PDB entry 3L75 | X-ray diffraction, 2.79 A resolution | chains A and E of the 20 polymer chains in the assembly

[Chain A]
Protein: Mitochondrial ubiquinol-cytochrome-C reductase complex core protein I
Source organism: Gallus gallus
Notes: EC 1.10.2.2
UniProt: D0VX31 (D0VX31_CHICK); numbering as in UniProt (aligned over 1-446)
Amino-acid sequence (446 residues; each row starts with the number of its first residue):
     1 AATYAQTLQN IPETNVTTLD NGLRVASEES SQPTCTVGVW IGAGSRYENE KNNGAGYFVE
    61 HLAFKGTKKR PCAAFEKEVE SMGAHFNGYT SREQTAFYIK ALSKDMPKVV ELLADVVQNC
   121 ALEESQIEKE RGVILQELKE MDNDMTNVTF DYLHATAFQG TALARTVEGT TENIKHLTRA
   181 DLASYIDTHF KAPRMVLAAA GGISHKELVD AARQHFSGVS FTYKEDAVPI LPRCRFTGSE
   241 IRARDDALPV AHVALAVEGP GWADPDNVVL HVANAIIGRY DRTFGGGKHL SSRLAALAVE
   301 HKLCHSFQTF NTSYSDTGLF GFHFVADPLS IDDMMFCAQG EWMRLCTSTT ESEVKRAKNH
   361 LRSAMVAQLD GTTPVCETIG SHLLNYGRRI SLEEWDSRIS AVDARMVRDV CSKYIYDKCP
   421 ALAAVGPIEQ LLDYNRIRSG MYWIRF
Disordered / not traced: 1, 445-446

[Chain E]
Protein: Cytochrome B-C1 complex subunit 5, rieske ironsulfur protein, mitochondrial
Source organism: Gallus gallus
Notes: EC 1.10.2.2
UniProt: Q5ZLR5 (UCRI_CHICK); residues 1-196 here correspond to UniProt positions 77-272 (UniProt number = residue number + 76)
Amino-acid sequence (196 residues; each row starts with the number of its first residue):
     1 VHNDVTVPDF SAYRREDVMD ATTSSQTSSE DRKGFSYLVT ATACVATAYA AKNVVTQFIS
    61 SLSASADVLA LSKIEIKLSD IPEGKNVAFK WRGKPLFVRH RTQAEINQEA EVDVSKLRDP
   121 QHDLDRVKKP EWVILVGVCT HLGCVPIANS GDFGGYYCPC HGSHYDASGR IRKGPAPYNL
   181 EVPTYQFVGD DLVVVG
Cystine bridges: Cys-144/Cys-160
Bound ions: 2Fe-2S cluster Fe: Cys-139, His-141, Cys-158, His-161
Ligand contacts: 2Fe-2S cluster (FES): Cys-139, His-141, Leu-142, Gly-143, Cys-144, Cys-158, Cys-160, His-161, Gly-162, Ser-163, Pro-175
Swiss-Prot annotation at these positions:
  - binding site ([2Fe-2S] cluster): Cys-139, His-141, Leu-142, Cys-158, His-161, Ser-163

[Interface between chain A and chain E]
Pairs across the interface - 37 pairs, chain A then chain E:
  Leu-138(A) / Val-1(E)
  Leu-138(A) / Asn-3(E)
  Asp-142(A) / Val-1(E)
  Asp-142(A) / His-2(E)  salt bridge
  Val-148(A) / His-2(E)
  Asp-151(A) / His-2(E)  salt bridge
  Tyr-152(A) / His-2(E)
  Tyr-152(A) / Val-5(E)
  Ala-155(A) / Val-7(E)
  Thr-156(A) / Val-7(E)
  Gln-159(A) / Val-7(E)
  Gln-159(A) / Phe-10(E)
  Gln-159(A) / Arg-14(E)  hydrogen bond
  Gly-160(A) / Ala-21(E)
  Thr-161(A) / Ala-21(E)
  Thr-166(A) / Asn-3(E)  hydrogen bond
  Glu-168(A) / Asn-3(E)
  Gly-169(A) / Asn-3(E)
  Thr-170(A) / Asp-4(E)
  Thr-171(A) / Val-1(E)
  Thr-171(A) / Asp-4(E)  hydrogen bond
  Arg-233(A) / Ala-21(E)
  Arg-233(A) / Thr-22(E)
  Arg-235(A) / Arg-14(E)
  Arg-235(A) / Val-18(E)  hydrogen bond (side chain-backbone)
  Arg-235(A) / Met-19(E)  hydrogen bond (side chain-backbone)
  Arg-235(A) / Asp-20(E)
  Arg-235(A) / Ala-21(E)  hydrogen bond (backbone-backbone)
  Arg-235(A) / Thr-23(E)
  Phe-236(A) / Ser-25(E)  hydrogen bond (backbone-side chain)
  Thr-237(A) / Arg-14(E)  hydrogen bond
  Glu-258(A) / Gln-26(E)  hydrogen bond
  Asp-417(A) / Lys-33(E)  hydrogen bond (backbone-side chain)
  Asp-417(A) / Tyr-37(E)  hydrogen bond
  Lys-418(A) / Gln-26(E)  hydrogen bond
  Arg-438(A) / Lys-33(E)
  Arg-438(A) / Tyr-37(E)
Also at the interface, not in a pair above, chain A (30 interface residues in all): Lys-139, Met-141, Asn-147, Pro-232, Cys-234, Ile-241, Tyr-442
Also at the interface, not in a pair above, chain E (21 interface residues in all): Pro-8, Ser-24, Ser-29

[Summary]
The interface between chain A and chain E involves 30 residues on one side and 21 on the other, with 12
hydrogen bonds and 2 salt bridges. Polar pairs include Asp-142(A)/His-2(E), Asp-151(A)/His-2(E) and
Gln-159(A)/Arg-14(E). Bound to chain E: 2Fe-2S cluster.
Here chain A is Mitochondrial ubiquinol-cytochrome-C reductase complex core protein I and chain E is
Cytochrome B-C1 complex subunit 5, rieske ironsulfur protein, mitochondrial, both from Gallus gallus. Entry
3L75 (Cytochrome BC1 complex from chicken with fenamidone bound) was determined by X-ray diffraction.
